2P2J - chain A; structure by X-ray diffraction, 2.30 A resolution.

Chain A:
Name: Acetyl-coenzyme A synthetase
From: Salmonella typhimurium
Notes: EC 6.2.1.1
UniProtKB: Q8ZKF6 (ACSA_SALTY); residue numbers follow UniProt; this construct covers 1-652
Sequence (652 residues; each row starts with the number of its first residue):
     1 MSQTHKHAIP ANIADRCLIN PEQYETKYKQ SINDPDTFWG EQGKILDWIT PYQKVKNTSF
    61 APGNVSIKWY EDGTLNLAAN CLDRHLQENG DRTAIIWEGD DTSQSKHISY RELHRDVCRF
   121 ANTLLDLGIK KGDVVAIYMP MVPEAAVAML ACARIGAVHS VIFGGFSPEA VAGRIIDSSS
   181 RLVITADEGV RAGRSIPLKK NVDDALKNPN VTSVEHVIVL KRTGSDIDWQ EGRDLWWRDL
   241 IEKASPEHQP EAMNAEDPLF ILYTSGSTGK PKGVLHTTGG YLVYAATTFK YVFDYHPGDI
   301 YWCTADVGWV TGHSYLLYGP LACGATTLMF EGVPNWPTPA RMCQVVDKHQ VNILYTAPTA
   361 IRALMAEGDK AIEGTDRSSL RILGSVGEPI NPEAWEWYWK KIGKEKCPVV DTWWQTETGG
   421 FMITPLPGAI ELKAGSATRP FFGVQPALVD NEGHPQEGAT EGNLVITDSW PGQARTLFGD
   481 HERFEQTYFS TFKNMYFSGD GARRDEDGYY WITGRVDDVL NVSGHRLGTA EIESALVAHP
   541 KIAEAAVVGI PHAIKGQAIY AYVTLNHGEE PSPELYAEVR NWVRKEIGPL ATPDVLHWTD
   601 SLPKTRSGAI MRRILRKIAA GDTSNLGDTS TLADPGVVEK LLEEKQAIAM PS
Disordered / not traced: 1-4, 623-632, 648-652
Sequence notes: engineered mutation Ala609 (Lys in Q8ZKF6)
Small-molecule neighbours:
  - coenzyme A (COA): Phe163, Gly164, Gly165, Arg191, Arg194, Ile196, Ala305, Asp306, Trp309, Thr311, Val333, Pro334, Ala357, Thr359, Ala360, Val386, Ser523, Gly524, His525, Arg584, Pro589
  - adenosine-5'-monophosphate-propyl ester (PRX): Thr264, Val310, Thr311, Val386, Gly387, Glu388, Pro389, Asp411, Thr412, Trp413, Trp414, Gln415, Thr416, Glu417, Ser498, Asp500, Ile512, Arg515, Asn521, Arg526
Swiss-Prot annotation at these positions:
  - binding site (CoA): Arg191 to Arg194, Thr311, Asn335, Ser523, Arg584
  - binding site (ATP): Gly387 to Pro389, Asp411 to Thr416, Asp500, Arg515, Arg526
  - binding site (Mg(2+)): Val537, His539, Ile542
  - site: Asp517 (Hinge residue important for conformational flexibility)
  - mutagenesis: Arg194 (R194A: Results in a 2-fold reduction in the catalytic efficiency for both ATP and CoA. 2-fold increase in the affinity for ATP and 3-fold reduction for CoA ...), Ala357 (A357V: Results in a 2-fold reduction in the catalytic efficiency for both ATP and CoA. 3-fold increase in the affinity for ATP and 3-fold reduction for CoA), Asp517 (D517G: Results in a 2-fold reduction in the catalytic efficiency for both ATP and CoA. 2-fold increase in the affinity for ATP and 10-fold reduction for CoA ...), Gly524 (G524L: No acetyl-coenzyme A synthetase activity; G524S: Results in a 2-fold reduction in the catalytic efficiency for both ATP and CoA ...), Arg526 (R526A: Results in a 2-fold reduction in the catalytic efficiency for both ATP and CoA. 3-fold increase in the affinity for ATP and 4-fold reduction for CoA), Arg584 (R584A: Results in a 2-fold reduction in the catalytic efficiency for both ATP and CoA. 2-fold increase in the affinity for ATP and 7-fold reduction for CoA ...)
Reported in the primary citation:
  - mutagenesis - K609A: abolished catalytic activity (PPi-exchange assay)
  - mutagenesis - D517G, D517P, G524L: unchanged catalytic activity (PPi-exchange assay)
  - mutagenesis - G524L: abolished catalytic activity
  - mutagenesis - R194A, G524S, R584A: unchanged catalytic activity on ATP
  - mutagenesis - A357V (6.3-fold), D517P, G524S (20-fold), R526A (9.5-fold): decreased catalytic activity on coenzyme A
  - mutagenesis - R194A (2- to 3-fold), R194E (2- to 3-fold), R584A (7- to 8-fold), R584E (7- to 8-fold): decreased binding to coenzyme A
  - mutagenesis - D517G: decreased binding to ATP
  - mutagenesis - V386A: increased catalytic activity on propionate
  - specificity-determining residues: Val386
  - mutagenesis - V310D: unchanged catalytic activity on glycine
  - mutagenesis - G524L: unchanged catalytic activity (adenylation half-reaction)
  - mutagenesis - R526A: decreased catalytic activity on ATP
  - mutagenesis - V310D: increased catalytic activity on acetate

In short:
Bound to chain A: coenzyme A and adenosine-5'-monophosphate-propyl ester. Curated annotation (UniProt) lists 8
CoA-binding residues, 12 ATP-binding residues, 3 Mg2+-binding residues and 6 mutagenesis sites. The paper
reports that A357V, D517P and G524S, among others, reduce catalytic activity on coenzyme A; the specificity
determinant Val386; 13 substitutions were tested in all.
Chain A is Acetyl-coenzyme A synthetase (Salmonella typhimurium); the structure, Acetyl-CoA Synthetase, K609A
mutation, was determined by X-ray diffraction together with 2P20, 2P2B, 2P2F, 2P2M and 2P2Q from the same
study.
